6BK1 - chain A; structure by X-ray diffraction, 1.58 A resolution.

[Chain A]
Protein: UDP-glycosyltransferase 79
Source organism: Oryza sativa subsp. japonica
Notes: EC 2.4.1.-
UniProtKB: Q7XT97 (UGT79_ORYSJ); residues 1-466 here = UniProt positions 1-466
Chain sequence (467 residues; numbered 0 to 466; the number before each row is that of its first residue; numbering starts at 0):
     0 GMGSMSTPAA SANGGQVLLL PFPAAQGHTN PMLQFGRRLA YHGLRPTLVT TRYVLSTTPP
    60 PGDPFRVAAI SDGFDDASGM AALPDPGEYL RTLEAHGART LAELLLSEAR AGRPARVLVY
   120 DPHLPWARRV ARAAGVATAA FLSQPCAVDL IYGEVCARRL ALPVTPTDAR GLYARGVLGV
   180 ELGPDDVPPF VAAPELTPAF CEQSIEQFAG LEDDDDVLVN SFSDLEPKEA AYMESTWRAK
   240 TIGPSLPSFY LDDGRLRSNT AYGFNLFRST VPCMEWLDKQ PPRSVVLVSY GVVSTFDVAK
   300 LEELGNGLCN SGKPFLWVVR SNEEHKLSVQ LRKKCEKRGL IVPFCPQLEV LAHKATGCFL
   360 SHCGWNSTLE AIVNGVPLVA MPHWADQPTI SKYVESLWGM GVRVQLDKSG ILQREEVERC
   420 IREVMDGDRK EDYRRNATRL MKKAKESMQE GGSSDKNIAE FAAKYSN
Not modelled in the structure: 0-14, 255-265, 466
Construct notes: expression tag (0); engineered mutation Val291 (Thr in Q7XT97)
Ligand contacts: UDP (uridine-5'-diphosphate): Gln25, Gly26, Asn29, Gly290, Val291, Val317, Phe343, Cys344, Gln346, His361, Gly363, Trp364, Asn365, Ser366, Glu369
UniProt features mapped onto this chain:
  - active site: His27 (Proton acceptor), Asp120 (Charge relay)
  - binding site (UDP-alpha-D-glucose): His27, Ser142, Phe343, Cys344, His361, Trp364, Asn365, Ser366, Glu369, Asp385, Gln386
  - binding site (UDP): Phe343, Cys344, His361, Asn365, Ser366, Glu369
  - mutagenesis: His27 (H27N: Loss of activity; when associated with A-120), Asp120 (D120A: Loss of activity; when associated with N-27), His361 (H361A: No effect on activity)

[In short]
Chain A binds UDP. Curated annotation (UniProt) lists active-site residues His27 and Asp120, 11
UDP-alpha-D-glucose-binding residues, 6 UDP-binding residues and 3 mutagenesis sites.
Chain A is UDP-glycosyltransferase 79 (Oryza sativa subsp. japonica); the structure, Crystal structure of Os79
T291V from O. sativa in complex with UDP, was determined by X-ray diffraction together with 6BK0, 6BK2 and
6BK3 from the same study.
